PDB entry 6BSI | X-ray diffraction, 3.25 A resolution | chains A and D of the 4 polymer chains in the assembly

== Chain A ==
Molecule: Reverse transcriptase P66 subunit
Organism: Human immunodeficiency virus 1
UniProt: Q74085 (Q74085_9HIV1); residues 1-557 here correspond to UniProt positions 168-724 (UniProt number = residue number + 167)
Amino-acid sequence (558 residues; numbered 0 to 557; the number before each row is that of its first residue; numbering starts at 0):
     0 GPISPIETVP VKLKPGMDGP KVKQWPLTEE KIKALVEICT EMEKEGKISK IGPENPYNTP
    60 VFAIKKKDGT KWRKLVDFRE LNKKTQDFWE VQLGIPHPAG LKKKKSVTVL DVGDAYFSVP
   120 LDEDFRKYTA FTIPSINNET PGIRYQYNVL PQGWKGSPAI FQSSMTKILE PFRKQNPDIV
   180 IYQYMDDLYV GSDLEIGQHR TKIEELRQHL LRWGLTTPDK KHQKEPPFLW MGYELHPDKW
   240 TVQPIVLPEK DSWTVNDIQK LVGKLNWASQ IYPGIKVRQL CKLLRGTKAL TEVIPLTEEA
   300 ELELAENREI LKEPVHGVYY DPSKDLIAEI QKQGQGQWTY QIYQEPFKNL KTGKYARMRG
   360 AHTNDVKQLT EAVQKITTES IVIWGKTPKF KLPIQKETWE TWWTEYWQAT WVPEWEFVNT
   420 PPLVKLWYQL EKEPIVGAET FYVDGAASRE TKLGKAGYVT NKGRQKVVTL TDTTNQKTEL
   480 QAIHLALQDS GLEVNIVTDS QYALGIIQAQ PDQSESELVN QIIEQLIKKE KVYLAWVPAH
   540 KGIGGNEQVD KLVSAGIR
Unresolved in the structure: 0-3, 62-72
Differences from the reference sequence: expression tag (0); conflict Gly68 (Ser235 in Q74085), Lys83 (Arg250 in Q74085), Met357 (Thr524 in Q74085), Val411 (Ile578 in Q74085), Lys461 (Arg628 in Q74085), His483 (Tyr650 in Q74085), Gln512 (Lys679 in Q74085)
Ion coordination: Ca2+: Asp443, Glu478, Asp498
Ligand contacts: dmp-266 (EFZ; (-)-6-chloro-4-cyclopropylethynyl-4-trifluoromethyl-1,4-dihydro-2H-3,1-benzoxazin-2-one): Leu100, Lys101, Lys103, Val106, Val179, Tyr181, Tyr188, Val189, Gly190, Phe227, Trp229, Leu234, His235, Pro236, Tyr318

== Chain D ==
Molecule: 23-nt DNA strand
Sequence (23 nucleotides; row label = number of the first residue in the row):
     2 GTTTTTCTTT TGTTATTGTG GCC

== Interface between chain A and chain D ==
Contacting residue pairs (32):
  Tyr115(A) with DC24(D), phosphate contact
  Gln151(A) with DC24(D), phosphate contact
  Met184(A) with DC23(D), sugar contact
  Met230(A) with DG21(D), sugar contact; DG22(D), sugar contact
  Gly231(A) with DG21(D), phosphate contact; DG22(D), phosphate contact
  Asn255(A) with DT18(D), phosphate contact; DG19(D), hydrogen bond to the phosphate
  Gln258(A) with DT18(D), sugar contact; DG19(D), sugar contact
  Lys259(A) with DG19(D), phosphate contact; DT20(D), phosphate contact
  Gly262(A) with DT20(D), sugar contact
  Lys263(A) with DT20(D), hydrogen bond to the sugar; DG21(D), phosphate contact
  Trp266(A) with DG21(D), sugar contact
  Arg358(A) with DT12(D), salt bridge to the phosphate
  Gly359(A) with DT10(D), phosphate contact
  Ala360(A) with DT9(D), phosphate contact; DT10(D), hydrogen bond to the phosphate
  His361(A) with DT9(D), salt bridge to the phosphate; DT10(D), phosphate contact
  Trp406(A) with DT10(D), base contact
  Gln407(A) with DT11(D), hydrogen bond to the phosphate
  Thr473(A) with DC8(D), phosphate contact
  Gln475(A) with DT7(D), hydrogen bond to the phosphate; DC8(D), hydrogen bond to the phosphate
  Tyr501(A) with DT9(D), hydrogen bond to the phosphate
  Gly504(A) with DT10(D), base contact
  Ile505(A) with DT9(D), phosphate contact; DT10(D), base contact
Also at the interface, not in a pair above, chain A (24 interface residues in all): Asp185, Leu289

== In short ==
The interface between chain A and chain D involves 24 residues on one side and 13 on the other, with 7
hydrogen bonds and 2 salt bridges. Polar pairs include Lys263(A)-DT20(D), Asn255(A)-DG19(D) and
Ala360(A)-DT10(D). Ligands of chain A: dmp-266.
Here chain A is Reverse transcriptase P66 subunit (Human immunodeficiency virus 1) and chain D is a 23-nt DNA
strand. Entry 6BSI (Structure of HIV-1 RT complexed with an RNA/DNA hybrid containing the polypurine-tract
sequence) was determined by X-ray diffraction, deposited together with 6BSG, 6BSH and 6BSJ.
